6FVX - chains V and U of the 47 polymer chains in the assembly; structure by electron microscopy, 4.90 A resolution (low resolution: residue-level contacts below are approximate; hydrogen-bond / salt-bridge calls are withheld).

[Chain V]
Molecule: Ubiquitin carboxyl-terminal hydrolase RPN11
Source organism: Saccharomyces cerevisiae (strain ATCC 204508 / S288c)
Notes: EC 3.4.19.12
UniProtKB: P43588 (RPN11_YEAST); residue numbers follow UniProt; this construct covers 18-306
Sequence (289 residues; each row starts with the number of its first residue):
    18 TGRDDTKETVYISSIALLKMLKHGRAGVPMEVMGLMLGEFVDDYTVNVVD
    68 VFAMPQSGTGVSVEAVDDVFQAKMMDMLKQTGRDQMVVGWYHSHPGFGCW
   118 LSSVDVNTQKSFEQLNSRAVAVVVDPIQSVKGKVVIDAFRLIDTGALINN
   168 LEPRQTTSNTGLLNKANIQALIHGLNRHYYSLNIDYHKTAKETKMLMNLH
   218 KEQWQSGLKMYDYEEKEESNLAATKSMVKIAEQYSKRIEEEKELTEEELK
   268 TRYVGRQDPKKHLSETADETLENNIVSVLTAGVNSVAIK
Swiss-Prot annotation at these positions:
  - motif: His-109 to Asp-122 (JAMM motif)
  - binding site (Zn(2+)): His-109, His-111, Asp-122
  - natural variant: Lys-208 (K208Q: In strain: NRRL Y-53), Ala-239 (A239T: In strain: NRRL Y-53), Thr-262 (T262S: In strain: NRRL Y-53), Leu-280 to Ser-281 (sequence variant, change not given here; In strain: NRRL Y-53)
  - mutagenesis: His-109 (H109A: Stabilizes ubiquitin pathway substrates; when associated wirh Ala-111), His-111 (H111A: Stabilizes ubiquitin pathway substrates; when associated wirh Ala-109)

[Chain U]
Molecule: 26S proteasome regulatory subunit RPN8
Source organism: Saccharomyces cerevisiae (strain ATCC 204508 / S288c)
UniProtKB: Q08723 (RPN8_YEAST); residue numbers follow UniProt; this construct covers 1-304
Sequence (304 residues; numbered 1 to 304; the number before each row is that of its first residue):
     1 MSLQHEKVTIAPLVLLSALDHYERTQTKENKRCVGVILGDANSSTIRVTN
    51 SFALPFEEDEKNSDVWFLDHNYIENMNEMCKKINAKEKLIGWYHSGPKLR
   101 ASDLKINELFKKYTQNNPLLLIVDVKQQGVGLPTDAYVAIEQVKDDGTST
   151 EKTFLHLPCTIEAEEAEEIGVEHLLRDVRDQAAGGLSIRLTNQLKSLKGL
   201 QSKLKDVVEYLDKVINKELPINHTILGKLQDVFNLLPNLGTPDDDEIDVE
   251 NHDRINISNNLQKALTVKTNDELMVIYISNLVRSIIAFDDLIENKIQNKK
   301 IQEQ
Swiss-Prot annotation at these positions:
  - modified residue: Ser-2 (N-acetylserine)

[Chain V / chain U interface]
Contacting residue pairs - 131 pairs, chain V then chain U:
  Ser-31(V) with Leu-174(U)
  Ile-32(V) with Leu-13(U); Leu-16(U); Asp-20(U)
  Leu-34(V) with Leu-174(U)
  Leu-35(V) with Leu-13(U); Val-171(U)
  Lys-36(V) with Leu-13(U); Ser-17(U); Asn-50(U)
  Leu-38(V) with Ala-166(U); Gly-170(U)
  Lys-39(V) with Leu-13(U); Thr-49(U); Asn-50(U); Glu-164(U)
  His-40(V) with Ile-83(U)
  Arg-42(V) with Glu-164(U); Glu-165(U); Ala-166(U)
  Val-66(V) with Arg-24(U)
  Ala-70(V) with Ile-83(U)
  Phe-87(V) with Lys-82(U)
  Met-91(V) with Met-79(U)
  Met-94(V) with Tyr-72(U)
  Gln-97(V) with Pro-55(U); Tyr-72(U)
  Thr-98(V) with Thr-25(U); Ala-53(U); Leu-54(U); Pro-55(U); Tyr-72(U)
  Gly-99(V) with Arg-24(U)
  Arg-100(V) with His-21(U); Arg-24(U); Ala-53(U); Tyr-72(U); Met-76(U)
  Ser-146(V) with Ile-169(U)
  Lys-148(V) with Ile-169(U)
  Gly-149(V) with Ile-169(U)
  Val-151(V) with Ile-169(U); His-173(U)
  Tyr-203(V) with His-173(U); Leu-174(U)
  Lys-205(V) with Leu-174(U); Leu-175(U); Arg-176(U)
  Lys-208(V) with Leu-19(U); Gln-127(U)
  Glu-209(V) with Leu-16(U); Leu-19(U)
  Thr-210(V) with Arg-176(U)
  Lys-211(V) with Gln-127(U)
  Met-212(V) with Leu-15(U); Leu-16(U); Leu-19(U); Val-123(U); Asp-124(U); Gln-127(U)
  Leu-213(V) with Leu-16(U); Val-171(U); Leu-174(U); Arg-179(U)
  Met-214(V) with Arg-179(U); Gln-181(U)
  Asn-215(V) with Gly-131(U); Pro-133(U)
  Leu-216(V) with Ile-161(U); Glu-168(U); Val-171(U); Glu-172(U); Arg-179(U)
  His-217(V) with Gly-131(U); Leu-132(U); Arg-179(U); Gln-181(U); Ala-182(U)
  Lys-218(V) with Leu-132(U); Thr-134(U); Cys-159(U)
  Glu-219(V) with Gln-181(U)
  Gln-220(V) with Val-130(U); Gly-131(U); Gln-181(U)
  Trp-221(V) with Ser-196(U); Gly-199(U); Lys-203(U)
  Ser-223(V) with Asn-192(U)
  Gly-224(V) with Gln-193(U); Ser-196(U)
  Leu-225(V) with Ser-196(U)
  Tyr-230(V) with Arg-254(U)
  Lys-233(V) with Arg-254(U)
  Asn-237(V) with Arg-254(U)
  Thr-241(V) with Ile-257(U)
  Met-244(V) with Leu-261(U); Ala-264(U)
  Tyr-251(V) with Lys-268(U); Asp-271(U)
  Lys-277(V) with Lys-268(U); Asp-271(U); Glu-272(U)
  Leu-280(V) with Lys-268(U)
  Ser-281(V) with Lys-268(U)
  Thr-287(V) with Leu-261(U)
  Leu-288(V) with Ser-258(U); Leu-261(U)
  Glu-289(V) with Gly-185(U); Leu-186(U); Arg-189(U)
  Asn-290(V) with Arg-189(U)
  Asn-291(V) with Ile-257(U); Ser-258(U)
  Val-293(V) with Leu-186(U); Arg-189(U)
  Ser-294(V) with Arg-254(U)
  Val-295(V) with Asn-251(U); Arg-254(U)
  Leu-296(V) with Leu-190(U); Gln-193(U)
  Thr-297(V) with Gln-193(U)
  Ala-298(V) with Arg-254(U)
  Val-300(V) with Gln-193(U)
  Ser-302(V) with Ile-247(U)
  Ala-304(V) with Leu-197(U)
  Ile-305(V) with Pro-237(U)
  Lys-306(V) with Leu-236(U); Pro-237(U); Asn-238(U); Leu-239(U)
Other interface residues (no listed pair), chain V (77 interface residues in all): Leu-54, Asp-67, Pro-72, Lys-90, Gln-102, Lys-150, Thr-206, Gln-222, Glu-234, Ala-284, Ile-292
Other interface residues (no listed pair), chain U (85 interface residues in all): Pro-12, Glu-23, Phe-52, Asp-69, Asn-75, Glu-87, Val-125, Glu-167, Asp-177, Asp-180, Lys-195, Leu-200, Asp-244, Glu-250, Gln-262, Leu-265, Val-275

[Summary]
Chain V and chain U form an interface of 77 and 85 residues respectively. UniProt lists 3 Zn2+-binding
residues and 2 mutagenesis sites on chain V.
Here chain V is Ubiquitin carboxyl-terminal hydrolase RPN11 and chain U is 26S proteasome regulatory subunit
RPN8, both from Saccharomyces cerevisiae (strain ATCC 204508 / S288c). Entry 6FVX (26S proteasome, s5 state)
was determined by electron microscopy together with 6FVW, 6FVT, 6FVU, 6FVV and 6FVY from the same study.
